PDB entry 9G23 | electron microscopy, 3.40 A resolution | chains B and T of the 17 polymer chains in the assembly

# Chain B
Protein: DNA-directed RNA polymerase I subunit RPA135
Organism: Saccharomyces cerevisiae
Notes: EC 2.7.7.6
UniProt: P22138 (RPA2_YEAST); numbering as in UniProt (aligned over 1-1203)
Chain sequence (1203 residues; row label = number of the first residue in the row):
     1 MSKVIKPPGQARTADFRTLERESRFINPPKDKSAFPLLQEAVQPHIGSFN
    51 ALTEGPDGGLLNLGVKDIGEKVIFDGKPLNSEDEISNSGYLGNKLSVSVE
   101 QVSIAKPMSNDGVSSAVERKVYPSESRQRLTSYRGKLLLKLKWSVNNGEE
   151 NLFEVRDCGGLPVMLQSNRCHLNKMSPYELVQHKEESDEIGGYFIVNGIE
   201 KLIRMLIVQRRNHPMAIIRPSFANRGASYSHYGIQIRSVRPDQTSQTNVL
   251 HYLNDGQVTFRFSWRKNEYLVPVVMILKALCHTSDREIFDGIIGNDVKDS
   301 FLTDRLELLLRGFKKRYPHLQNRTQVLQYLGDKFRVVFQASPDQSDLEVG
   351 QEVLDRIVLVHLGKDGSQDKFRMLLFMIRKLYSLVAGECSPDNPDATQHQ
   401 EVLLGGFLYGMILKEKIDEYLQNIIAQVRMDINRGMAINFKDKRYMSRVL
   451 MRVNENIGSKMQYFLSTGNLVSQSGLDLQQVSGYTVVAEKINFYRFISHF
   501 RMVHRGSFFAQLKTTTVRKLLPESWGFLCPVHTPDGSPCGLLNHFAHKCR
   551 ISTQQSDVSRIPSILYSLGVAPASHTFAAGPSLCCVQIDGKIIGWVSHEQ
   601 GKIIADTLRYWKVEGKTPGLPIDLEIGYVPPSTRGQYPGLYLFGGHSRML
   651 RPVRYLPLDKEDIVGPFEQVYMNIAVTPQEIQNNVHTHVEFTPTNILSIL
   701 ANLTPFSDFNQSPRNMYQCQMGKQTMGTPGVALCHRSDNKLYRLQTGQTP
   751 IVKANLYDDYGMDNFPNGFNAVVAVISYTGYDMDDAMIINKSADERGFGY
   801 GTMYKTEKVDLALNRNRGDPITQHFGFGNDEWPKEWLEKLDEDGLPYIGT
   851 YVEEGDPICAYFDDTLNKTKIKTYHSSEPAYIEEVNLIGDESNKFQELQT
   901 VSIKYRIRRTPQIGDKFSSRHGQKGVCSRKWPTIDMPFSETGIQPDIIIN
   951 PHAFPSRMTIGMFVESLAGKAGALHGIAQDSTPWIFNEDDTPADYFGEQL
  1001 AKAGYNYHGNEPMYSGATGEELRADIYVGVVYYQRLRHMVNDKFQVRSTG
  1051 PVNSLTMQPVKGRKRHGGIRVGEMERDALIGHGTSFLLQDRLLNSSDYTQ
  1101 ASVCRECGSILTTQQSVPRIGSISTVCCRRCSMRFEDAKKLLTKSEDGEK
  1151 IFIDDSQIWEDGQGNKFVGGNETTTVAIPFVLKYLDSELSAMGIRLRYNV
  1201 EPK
Not modelled in the structure: 1-10, 79-87, 1139-1154
Bound ions: Zn2+: Cys1104, Cys1107, Cys1128, Cys1131
Ligand contacts: AMP-CPP (APC; diphosphomethylphosphonic acid adenosyl ester): Arg714, Asp785, Ser956, Arg957
Swiss-Prot annotation at these positions:
  - zinc finger: Cys1104 to Cys1131 (C4-type)
  - modified residue: Ser2 (N-acetylserine), Ser81 (Phosphoserine), Ser1156 (Phosphoserine)
What the authors report for this chain:
  - binding site for AMP-CPP: Arg714, Arg957

# Chain T
Molecule: Template DNA
Sequence (38 nucleotides; row label = number of the first residue in the row):
     1 CTACCGATAAGCAGATXCTCTCGATTGCGTATGAAATC
Not modelled in the structure: 35-38
Modified positions: 3DR (1',2'-dideoxyribofuranose-5'-phosphate) at position 17

# How chain B and chain T interact
Contacting residue pairs (20):
  Asn197(B) - DT25(T)  hydrogen bond to the phosphate
  Ile199(B) - DA24(T)  sugar contact
  Met430(B) - DT30(T)  phosphate contact
  Arg434(B) - DA31(T)  salt bridge to the phosphate
  Tyr463(B) - DT26(T)  phosphate contact
  Ser466(B) - DT25(T)  sugar contact
  Thr467(B) - DT25(T)  phosphate contact
  Lys513(B) - DT16(T)  base contact
  Asn739(B) - DG23(T)  sugar contact
  Gln1045(B) - DC20(T)  hydrogen bond to the phosphate
  Gln1045(B) - DT21(T)  hydrogen bond to the phosphate
  Gly1062(B) - DT21(T)  phosphate contact
  Arg1063(B) - DT21(T)  hydrogen bond to the phosphate
  Arg1063(B) - DC22(T)  salt bridge to the phosphate
  Lys1064(B) - DC22(T)  phosphate contact
  Ile1069(B) - DC20(T)  phosphate contact
  Arg1070(B) - DT19(T)  salt bridge to the phosphate
  Arg1070(B) - DC20(T)  hydrogen bond to the phosphate
  Glu1073(B) - DC18(T)  phosphate contact
  Met1074(B) - DC18(T)  sugar contact
Also at the interface, not in a pair above, chain B (20 interface residues in all): Lys740, Asp1042, Gly1072

# Summary
20 residues of chain B face 12 of chain T across their interface; the contacts include 5 hydrogen bonds and 3
salt bridges. Among the polar pairs are Asn197(B)-DT25(T), Gln1045(B)-DC20(T) and Gln1045(B)-DT21(T). Chain B
binds AMP-CPP. Cys1104(B), Cys1107(B), Cys1128(B) and Cys1131(B) form the Zn2+ site. From the paper: a binding
site for AMP-CPP at Arg714(B) and Arg957(B).
Chain B is DNA-directed RNA polymerase I subunit RPA135 (Saccharomyces cerevisiae) and chain T is Template
DNA; the structure, Yeast RNA polymerase I elongation complex stalled by an apurinic site bound to nucleotide
analog AMPCPP ..., was determined by electron microscopy (same publication as 9G1V, 9G1X, 9G24, 9G26, 9G27,
9G29, 9G2B and 9G2C).
